PDB entry 3GYO | X-ray diffraction, 3.10 A resolution | chain A

Chain A:
Protein: Histone chaperone RTT106
From: Saccharomyces cerevisiae
Notes: fragment: residues in UNP 65-320
UniProtKB: P40161 (RT106_YEAST); residues 6-261 here correspond to UniProt positions 65-320 (UniProt number = residue number + 59)
Amino-acid sequence (261 residues; numbered 1 to 261; the number before each row is that of its first residue):
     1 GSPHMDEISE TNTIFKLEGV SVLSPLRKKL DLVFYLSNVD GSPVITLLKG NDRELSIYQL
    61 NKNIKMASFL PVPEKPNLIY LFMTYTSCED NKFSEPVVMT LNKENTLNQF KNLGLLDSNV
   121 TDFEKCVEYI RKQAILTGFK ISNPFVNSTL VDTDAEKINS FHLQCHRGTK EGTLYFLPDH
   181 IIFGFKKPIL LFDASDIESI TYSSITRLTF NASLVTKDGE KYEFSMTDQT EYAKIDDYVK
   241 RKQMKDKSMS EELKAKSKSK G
Disordered / not traced: 1-4, 89-93, 148-158, 246-261
Modified / non-standard residues: Mse5, Mse66, Mse83, Mse99, Mse226, Mse244 (selenomethionine; parent Met); Mse249 (selenomethionine)
Differences from the reference sequence: expression tag (1-5); engineered mutation Thr227 (Ile286 in P40161)

Overview:
Chain A is Histone chaperone RTT106 (Saccharomyces cerevisiae); the structure, Se-Met Rtt106p, was determined
by X-ray diffraction (same publication as 3GYP).
